PDB entry 5CRJ | X-ray diffraction, 2.59 A resolution | chains O and D of the 3 polymer chains in the assembly

# Chain O
Molecule: Transcription termination factor 1, mitochondrial
Organism: Homo sapiens
UniProt: B4DPR9 (B4DPR9_HUMAN); residues 73-396 here correspond to UniProt positions 53-376 (UniProt number = residue number - 20)
Amino-acid sequence (324 residues; row label = number of the first residue in the row):
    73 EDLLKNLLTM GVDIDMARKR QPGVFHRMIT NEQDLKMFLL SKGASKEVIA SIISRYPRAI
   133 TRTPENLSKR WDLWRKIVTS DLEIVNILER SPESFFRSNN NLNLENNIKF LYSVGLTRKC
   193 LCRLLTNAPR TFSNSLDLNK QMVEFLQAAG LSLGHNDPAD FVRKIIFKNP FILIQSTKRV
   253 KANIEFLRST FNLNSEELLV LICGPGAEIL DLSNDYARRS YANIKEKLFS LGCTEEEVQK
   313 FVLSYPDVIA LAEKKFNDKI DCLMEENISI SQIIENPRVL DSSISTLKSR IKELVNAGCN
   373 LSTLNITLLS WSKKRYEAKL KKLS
Sequence notes: engineered mutation Ala322 (Phe302 in B4DPR9)

# Chain D
Molecule: 22-nt DNA strand
Sequence (22 nucleotides; row label = number of the first residue in the row):
     1 ATTACCGGGC TCTGCCATCT TA

# Interface between chain O and chain D
Pairs across the interface (34; chain O residue first):
  Lys91(O) with DC16(D), salt bridge to the phosphate
  Arg92(O) with DC15(D), salt bridge to the phosphate
  Arg127(O) with DG14(D), salt bridge to the phosphate
  Ile159(O) with DC12(D), base contact
  Arg162(O) with DT11(D), salt bridge to the phosphate; DC12(D), salt bridge to the phosphate; DT13(D), sugar contact; DG14(D), phosphate contact
  Ser163(O) with DC12(D), phosphate contact; DT13(D), hydrogen bond to the phosphate
  Pro164(O) with DG14(D), phosphate contact
  Glu165(O) with DC15(D), hydrogen bond to the base
  Arg169(O) with DC15(D), base contact
  Arg195(O) with DT11(D), hydrogen bond to the base
  Thr198(O) with DC12(D), base contact
  Asn199(O) with DT11(D), base contact; DC12(D), sugar contact
  Pro201(O) with DT13(D), phosphate contact
  Arg202(O) with DT13(D), base contact; DG14(D), hydrogen bond to the base
  Phe239(O) with DG8(D), phosphate contact; DG9(D), phosphate contact
  Lys240(O) with DG8(D), salt bridge to the phosphate
  Pro242(O) with DT11(D), base contact
  Phe243(O) with DT11(D), base contact
  Arg350(O) with DC6(D), base contact; DG7(D), hydrogen bond to the base
  Asn377(O) with DA4(D), hydrogen bond to the phosphate
  Thr379(O) with DA4(D), hydrogen bond to the phosphate
  Trp383(O) with DT3(D), phosphate contact; DA4(D), phosphate contact
  Arg387(O) with DA4(D), base contact
  Lys391(O) with DT3(D), salt bridge to the phosphate
  Lys394(O) with DT2(D), phosphate contact
Also at the interface, not in a pair above, chain O (27 interface residues in all): Asn158, Ala200
Also at the interface, not in a pair above, chain D (14 interface residues in all): DC5

# Overview
27 residues of chain O and 14 residues of chain D are in contact, with 7 hydrogen bonds and 7 salt bridges.
Polar contacts include Glu165(O)-DC15(D), Arg195(O)-DT11(D) and Arg202(O)-DG14(D).
Here chain O is Transcription termination factor 1, mitochondrial (Homo sapiens) and chain D is a 22-nt DNA
strand. Entry 5CRJ (Crystal Structure of the MTERF1 F322A substitution bound to the termination sequence) was
determined by X-ray diffraction (same publication as 5CKY, 5CO0 and 5CRK).
